PDB entry 9FMZ | electron microscopy, 3.60 A resolution | chains G and C of the 5 polymer chains in the assembly

Chain G (and C):
Molecule: Cellulose biosynthesis protein BcsG
Source organism: Escherichia coli
Notes: chain C of this document is another copy of the same molecule, construct and numbering; everything in this record applies to it too
Amino-acid sequence (536 residues; each row starts with the number of its first residue):
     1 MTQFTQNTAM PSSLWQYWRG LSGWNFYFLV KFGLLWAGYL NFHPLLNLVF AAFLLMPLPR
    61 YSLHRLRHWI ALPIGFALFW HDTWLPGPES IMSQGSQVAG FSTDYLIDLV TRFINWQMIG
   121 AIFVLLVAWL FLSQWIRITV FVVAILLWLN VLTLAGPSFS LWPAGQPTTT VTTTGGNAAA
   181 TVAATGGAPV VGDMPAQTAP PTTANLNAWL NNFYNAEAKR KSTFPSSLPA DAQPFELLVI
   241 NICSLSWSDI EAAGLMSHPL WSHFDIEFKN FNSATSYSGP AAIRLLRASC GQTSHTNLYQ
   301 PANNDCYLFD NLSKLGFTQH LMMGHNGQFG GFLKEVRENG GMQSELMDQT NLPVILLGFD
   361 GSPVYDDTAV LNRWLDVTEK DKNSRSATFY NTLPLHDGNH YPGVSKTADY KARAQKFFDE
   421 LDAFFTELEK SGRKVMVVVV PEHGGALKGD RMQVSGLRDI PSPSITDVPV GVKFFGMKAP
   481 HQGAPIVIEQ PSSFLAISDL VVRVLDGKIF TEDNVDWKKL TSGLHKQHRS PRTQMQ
Unresolved in the structure: 1-11, 156-536

Chain G / chain C interface:
Pairs across the interface - 13 pairs, chain G then chain C:
  Gln117(G) with Leu45(C)
  Gly120(G) with Val49(C)
  Phe123(G) with Ala52(C), hydrophobic; Phe53(C); Met56(C), hydrophobic
  Val124(G) with Leu48(C)
  Val127(G) with Trp18(C), hydrophobic; Ala52(C); Met56(C), hydrophobic
  Leu130(G) with Trp18(C), hydrophobic; Pro57(C)
  Phe131(G) with Trp18(C), hydrophobic
  Trp135(G) with Trp15(C)
Other interface residues (no listed pair), chain G (10 interface residues in all): Trp36, Gln134
Other interface residues (no listed pair), chain C (10 interface residues in all): Leu154

In short:
Chain G and chain C each contribute 10 residues to their interface.
Both chains are Cellulose biosynthesis protein BcsG (Escherichia coli). Entry 9FMZ (Cryo-EM structure of the
c-di-GMP-bound synthase:pEtN transferase complex (BcsA-Bct-G3) from the E. coli cellulose secretion
macrocomplex) was determined by electron microscopy, deposited together with 9FMV, 9FNN, 9FO7, 9FP0 and 9FP2.
